PDB entry 8SQZ | electron microscopy, 5.85 A resolution (low resolution: residue-level contacts below are approximate; hydrogen-bond / salt-bridge calls are withheld) | chains D and F of the 6 polymer chains in the assembly

[Chain D]
Name: Serine/threonine-protein kinase ULK1
From: Homo sapiens
Notes: EC 2.7.11.1
UniProtKB: O75385 (ULK1_HUMAN); numbering as in UniProt (aligned over 836-1050)
Chain sequence (215 residues; row label = number of the first residue in the row):
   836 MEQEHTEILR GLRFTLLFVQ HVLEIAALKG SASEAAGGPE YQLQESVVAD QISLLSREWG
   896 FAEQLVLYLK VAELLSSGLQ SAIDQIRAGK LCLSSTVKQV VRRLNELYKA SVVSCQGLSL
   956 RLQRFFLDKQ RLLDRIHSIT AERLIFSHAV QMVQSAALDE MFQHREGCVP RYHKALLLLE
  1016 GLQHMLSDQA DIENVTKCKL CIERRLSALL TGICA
Unresolved in the structure: 836-839, 1045-1050

[Chain F]
Name: Autophagy-related protein 13
From: Homo sapiens
UniProtKB: O75143 (ATG13_HUMAN); numbering as in UniProt (aligned over 363-517)
Chain sequence (155 residues; each row starts with the number of its first residue):
   363 HDVLETIFVR KVGAFVNKPI NQVTLTSLDI PFAMFAPKNL ELEDTDPMVN PPDSPETESP
   423 LQGSLHSDGS SGGSSGNTHD DFVMIDFKPA FSKDDILPMD LGTFYREFQN PPQLSSLSID
   483 IGAQSMAEDL DSLPEKLAVH EKNVREFDAF VETLQ
Unresolved in the structure: 363-461, 477-486, 517
Curated features (UniProtKB/Swiss-Prot):
  - motif: Phe444 to Ile447 (LIR)
  - mutagenesis: Phe444 (F444A: Decreases interaction with MAP1LC3A), Ile447 (I447A: Decreases interaction with MAP1LC3A)
Reported in the primary citation:
  - mutagenesis - F394D/F397D/E403K: abolished binding to RB1-inducible coiled-coil protein 1

[Interface between chain D and chain F]
Pairs across the interface - 16 pairs, chain D then chain F:
  Ser911(D) with Asn505(F)
  Gln965(D) with Ala489(F)
  Leu968(D) with Met488(F); Ala489(F)
  Asp969(D) with Ser487(F); Met488(F); Ala489(F)
  Arg970(D) with Ser487(F)
  Ile971(D) with Ser487(F); Met488(F)
  His972(D) with Ser487(F)
  Ser973(D) with Leu476(F)
  Ile974(D) with Leu476(F)
  Asp1026(D) with Gln475(F); Leu476(F)
  Cys1036(D) with Leu463(F)
Interface residues without a listed pair, chain D (16 interface residues in all): Glu908, Arg937, Ala1025, Arg1039, Arg1040
Interface residues without a listed pair, chain F (11 interface residues in all): Asp462, Phe466, His502, Val513

[Overview]
Chain D and chain F form an interface of 16 and 11 residues respectively. From UniProt: 2 mutagenesis sites on
chain F. From the paper: F394D/F397D/E403K of chain F abolish binding to RB1-inducible coiled-coil protein 1.
Here chain D is Serine/threonine-protein kinase ULK1 and chain F is Autophagy-related protein 13, both from
Homo sapiens. Entry 8SQZ (Structure of human ULK1 complex core (2:2:2 stoichiometry) in the PI3KC3-C1 mixture)
was determined by electron microscopy (same publication as 8SOI, 8SOR and 8SRM).
